Entry 8J7H (electron microscopy, 3.30 A resolution); this record covers chains A and D of the 5 polymer chains in the assembly.

[Chain A (and D)]
Name: ion channel
Organism: Homo sapiens
Notes: chain D of this document is another copy of the same molecule, construct and numbering; everything in this record applies to it too
Amino-acid sequence (815 residues; each row starts with the number of its first residue):
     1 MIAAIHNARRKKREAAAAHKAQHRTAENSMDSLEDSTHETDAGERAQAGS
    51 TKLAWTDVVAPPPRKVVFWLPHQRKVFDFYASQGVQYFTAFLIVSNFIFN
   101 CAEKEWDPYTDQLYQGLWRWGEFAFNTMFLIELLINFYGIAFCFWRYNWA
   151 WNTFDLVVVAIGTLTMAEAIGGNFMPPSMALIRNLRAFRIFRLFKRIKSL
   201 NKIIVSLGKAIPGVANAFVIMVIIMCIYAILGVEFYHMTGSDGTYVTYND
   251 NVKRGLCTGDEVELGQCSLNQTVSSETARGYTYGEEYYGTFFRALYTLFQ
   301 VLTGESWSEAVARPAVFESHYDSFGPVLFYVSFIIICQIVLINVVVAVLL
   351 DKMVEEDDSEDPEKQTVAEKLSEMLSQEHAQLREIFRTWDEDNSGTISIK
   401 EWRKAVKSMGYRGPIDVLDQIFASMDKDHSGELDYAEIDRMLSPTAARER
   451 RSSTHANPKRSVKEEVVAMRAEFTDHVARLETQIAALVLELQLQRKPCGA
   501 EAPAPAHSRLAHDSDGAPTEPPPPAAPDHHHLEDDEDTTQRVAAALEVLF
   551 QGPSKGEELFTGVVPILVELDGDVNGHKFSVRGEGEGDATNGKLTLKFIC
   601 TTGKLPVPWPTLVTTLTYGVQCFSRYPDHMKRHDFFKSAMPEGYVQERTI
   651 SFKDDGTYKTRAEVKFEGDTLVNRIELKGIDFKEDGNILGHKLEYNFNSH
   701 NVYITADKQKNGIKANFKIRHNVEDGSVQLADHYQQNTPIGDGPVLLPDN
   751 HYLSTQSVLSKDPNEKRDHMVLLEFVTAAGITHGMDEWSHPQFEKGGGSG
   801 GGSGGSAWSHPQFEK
Unresolved in the structure: 1-68, 359-815

[Chain A / chain D interface]
Pairs across the interface (10):
  Tyr-109(A) with Asp-250(D), hydrogen bond; Lys-253(D), hydrogen bond; Arg-254(D)
  Thr-110(A) with Arg-254(D)
  Leu-113(A) with Lys-253(D)
  Asp-250(A) with Tyr-109(D), hydrogen bond
  Lys-253(A) with Tyr-109(D), hydrogen bond; Leu-113(D)
  Arg-254(A) with Tyr-109(D); Thr-110(D)
Also at the interface, not in a pair above, chain A (7 interface residues in all): Asp-111
Also at the interface, not in a pair above, chain D (9 interface residues in all): Trp-106, Asp-111, Gly-255

[Overview]
7 residues of chain A and 9 residues of chain D are in contact, with 4 hydrogen bonds. Polar contacts include
Tyr-109(A)/Asp-250(D) and Tyr-109(A)/Lys-253(D).
Both chains are ion channel (Homo sapiens). Entry 8J7H (ion channel) was determined by electron microscopy
together with 8J7F and 8J7M from the same study.
